Entry 5M6L (X-ray diffraction, 2.61 A resolution); this record covers chain A.

# Chain A
Protein: E3 ubiquitin-protein ligase XIAP
Source organism: Homo sapiens
Notes: EC 6.3.2.-
UniProt: P98170 (XIAP_HUMAN); residue numbers follow UniProt; this construct covers 249-354
Amino-acid sequence (127 residues; row label = number of the first residue in the row):
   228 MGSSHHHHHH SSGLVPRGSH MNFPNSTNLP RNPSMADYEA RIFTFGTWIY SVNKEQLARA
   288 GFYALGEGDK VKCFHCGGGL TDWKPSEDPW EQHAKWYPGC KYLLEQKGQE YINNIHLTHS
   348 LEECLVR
Unresolved in the structure: 228-247, 353-354
Sequence notes: initiating methionine (228); expression tag (229-248)
Metal / ion sites: Na+ near Phe-272 (its only coordinating residue here); Zn2+: Cys-300, Cys-303, His-320, Cys-327
Residues lining bound ligands: 7H9 (1-[6-[(4-fluorophenyl)methyl]-3,3-dimethyl-2H-pyrrolo[3,2-b]pyridin-1-yl]-2-[(2R,5R)-5-methyl-2-[[(3R)-3-methylmorpholin-4-yl]methyl]piperazin-4-ium-1-yl]ethanone): Leu-292, Lys-297, Val-298, Lys-299, Gly-306, Leu-307, Thr-308, Asp-309, Trp-310, Lys-311, Glu-314, Gln-319, Trp-323, Tyr-324

# Summary
Ligands of chain A: compound 7H9. Cys-300, Cys-303, His-320 and Cys-327 form the Zn2+ site.
Chain A is E3 ubiquitin-protein ligase XIAP (Homo sapiens); the structure, Small Molecule inhibitors of IAP,
was determined by X-ray diffraction together with 5M6E, 5M6F, 5M6H, 5M6M and 5M6N from the same study.
